Entry 6E11 (electron microscopy, 4.23 A resolution (low resolution: residue-level contacts below are approximate; hydrogen-bond / salt-bridge calls are withheld)); this record covers chains G and f of the 28 polymer chains in the assembly.

== Chain G ==
Protein: Exported protein 2
Organism: Plasmodium falciparum (isolate 3D7)
Reference sequence: Q8IKC8 (Q8IKC8_PLAF7); residues 1-287 here = UniProt positions 1-287
Sequence (287 residues; row label = number of the first residue in the row):
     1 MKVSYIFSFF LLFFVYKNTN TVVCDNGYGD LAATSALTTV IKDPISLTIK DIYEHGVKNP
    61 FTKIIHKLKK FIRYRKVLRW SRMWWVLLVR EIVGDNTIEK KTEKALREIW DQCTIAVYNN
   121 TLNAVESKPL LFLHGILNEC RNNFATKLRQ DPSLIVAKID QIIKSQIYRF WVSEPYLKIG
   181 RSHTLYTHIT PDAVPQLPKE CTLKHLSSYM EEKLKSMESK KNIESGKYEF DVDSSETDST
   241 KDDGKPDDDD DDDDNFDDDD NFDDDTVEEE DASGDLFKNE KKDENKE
Not modelled in the structure: 1-26, 218-287
Disulfides: Cys-113/Cys-140

== Chain f ==
Protein: Translocon component PTEX150
Organism: Plasmodium falciparum (isolate 3D7)
Reference sequence: Q8ILA1 (Q8ILA1_PLAF7); the construct lacks a stretch of the UniProt sequence, so the offset changes along the chain: 21-668 = UniProt 1-648; 669-993 = UniProt 669-993
Sequence (993 residues; row label = number of the first residue in the row; a row labelled like 668A-668T holds insertion residues (668A, then the next letters in order)):
    21 MRIIILALLI VCTIINYYCA VQNNGNKSLN VMPTCSMPGN DSDSNDNETG DVDNDKNNEL
    81 GNANDNNEMN NENAESKNMQ GENSNNQEQL NENVHANDDA MYEGTPSSDN PPQENVDANN
   141 NEQEYGPPQE EPVSENNVEN VEVATDDSGN DNINNNDNFN NNDNYNDNDN FNEEPPSDDG
   201 NKNEDELTEG NQSDDKPMNE EEATINEMGK ITNPFEDMLK GKVDDMDIGK MMNKDNLQSF
   261 LSSLTGNKDG SGKNPLSDMM NIFGVPQTGK EGAEGGVNKE NQMKQINELK DKLETMLKGA
   321 GVNVDKIKDS IKNNDLLKNK QLLKEAISKL TLDPSMMNML NNKDGANGKP FDINPDSMMK
   381 MFNALSNENG NLDDLKMKPT DGSFDSFNDG VDNNLVPSNP KGQNNNEEDD EEGGDDDDYD
   441 DKSFVVNSKY ADNSFEDKFN TFDEKDDDVK YELFGENEEA EELNNNTTTA SSKGDANNSV
   501 NTQEGEGEEE SFSANEENIN NNNNHNNKNY NNYNTSQQEE DDNSFNENDE PLISSSQFDN
   561 NKKNKMSVST HNKKSKNLMD SLDLESTNYG SNSSSSMSNN YNSKNKNSKK NNKKKSSQKD
   621 YIRTDGKVSF DMATLQKTIK NFGGADNEIV QNILKKYVTI DNDDDNDA
668A-668T DEDEDEDDDDDDDLDEDEFS
   669 VKDIKKLIEE GILDYEDLTE NELRKLAKPD DNFYELSPYA SDEKDLSLNE TSGLTNEQLK
   729 NFLGQNGTYH MSYDSKSIDY AKQKKSEKKE DQQEDDDGFY DAYKQIKNSY DGIPNNFNHE
   789 APQLIGNNYV FTSIYDTKEN LIKFLKKNSE YDLYDDDDKE GGNFKSPLYD KYGGKLQKFK
   849 RQRAFNILKQ WRAKEKKLKE KKKKEEMEEN KEFDFSKNYN FSSKNDGGVT MFSKDQLEDM
   909 VKNFGGKPSA HVTDSFSRKE NPFVPTNTKN NSNDDDDMDN GYVTFDGKNK VSENDDDEKG
   969 NNNDDENDND DSNDEEELDE EEDDN
Not modelled in the structure: 21-667, 668A-668T, 824-993

== Interface between chain G and chain f ==
Residue-residue contacts - 83 pairs, chain G then chain f:
  His-66(G) / Gly-732(f)
  His-66(G) / Gln-733(f)
  His-66(G) / Asn-734(f)
  Lys-69(G) / Asn-734(f)
  Lys-70(G) / Asn-734(f)
  Arg-73(G) / Gly-735(f)
  Arg-73(G) / Thr-736(f)
  Tyr-74(G) / Gly-735(f)
  Tyr-74(G) / Thr-736(f)
  Glu-91(G) / Tyr-778(f)
  Ile-92(G) / Tyr-778(f)
  Val-93(G) / Tyr-778(f)
  Gly-94(G) / Tyr-778(f)
  Asn-96(G) / Tyr-778(f)
  Asn-96(G) / Gln-791(f)
  Asn-96(G) / Lys-814(f)
  Gln-112(G) / Leu-731(f)
  Gln-112(G) / Tyr-737(f)
  Gln-112(G) / Ser-740(f)
  Cys-113(G) / Ser-740(f)
  Ile-115(G) / Asn-734(f)
  Ile-115(G) / Tyr-737(f)
  Ala-116(G) / Tyr-737(f)
  Ala-116(G) / His-738(f)
  Ala-116(G) / Ser-740(f)
  Asn-119(G) / Thr-736(f)
  Asn-119(G) / Tyr-737(f)
  Asn-119(G) / His-738(f)
  Asn-120(G) / His-738(f)
  Glu-139(G) / Ser-740(f)
  Glu-139(G) / Tyr-741(f)
  Asn-142(G) / Tyr-741(f)
  Asn-142(G) / Ile-746(f)
  Asn-143(G) / Ser-740(f)
  Asn-143(G) / Tyr-741(f)
  Ala-145(G) / Thr-719(f)
  Ala-145(G) / Ser-720(f)
  Ala-145(G) / Ile-746(f)
  Thr-146(G) / Thr-719(f)
  Thr-146(G) / Ser-720(f)
  Thr-146(G) / Gly-721(f)
  Thr-146(G) / Tyr-741(f)
  Thr-146(G) / Ile-746(f)
  Lys-147(G) / Ser-720(f)
  Lys-147(G) / Gly-721(f)
  Leu-148(G) / Asn-717(f)
  Leu-148(G) / Ser-720(f)
  Arg-149(G) / Ser-715(f)
  Arg-149(G) / Leu-716(f)
  Arg-149(G) / Asn-717(f)
  Arg-149(G) / Glu-718(f)
  Arg-149(G) / Ser-720(f)
  Gln-150(G) / Ser-715(f)
  Gln-150(G) / Leu-716(f)
  Asp-151(G) / Ser-715(f)
  Asp-151(G) / Asn-717(f)
  Pro-152(G) / Ser-715(f)
  Pro-152(G) / Ser-777(f)
  Ser-153(G) / Ser-777(f)
  Leu-154(G) / Leu-714(f)
  Leu-154(G) / Ser-715(f)
  Leu-154(G) / Gln-773(f)
  Leu-154(G) / Ile-774(f)
  Val-156(G) / Asn-717(f)
  Ala-157(G) / Leu-714(f)
  Ala-157(G) / Ile-774(f)
  Lys-158(G) / Ile-774(f)
  Lys-158(G) / Ser-777(f)
  Lys-158(G) / Tyr-778(f)
  Gln-161(G) / Gly-766(f)
  Gln-161(G) / Ala-770(f)
  Gln-161(G) / Tyr-771(f)
  Gln-161(G) / Ile-774(f)
  Leu-203(G) / Tyr-778(f)
  Lys-204(G) / Tyr-778(f)
  Leu-206(G) / Tyr-771(f)
  Ser-207(G) / Tyr-771(f)
  Ser-207(G) / Lys-775(f)
  Ser-208(G) / Lys-775(f)
  Met-210(G) / Tyr-771(f)
  Glu-211(G) / Lys-772(f)
  Glu-211(G) / Lys-775(f)
  Leu-214(G) / Tyr-768(f)
Other interface residues (no listed pair), chain G (43 interface residues in all): Phe-144, Ser-165
Other interface residues (no listed pair), chain f (34 interface residues in all): Met-739, Ser-745, Phe-767

== Summary ==
The interface between chain G and chain f involves 43 residues on one side and 34 on the other.
Chain G is Exported protein 2 and chain f is Translocon component PTEX150, both from Plasmodium falciparum
(isolate 3D7); the structure, PTEX Core Complex in the Resetting (Compact) State, was determined by electron
microscopy together with 6E10 from the same study.
